PDB entry 8SQ9 | electron microscopy, 2.90 A resolution | chains A and D of the 7 polymer chains in the assembly

[Chain A]
Protein: RNA-directed RNA polymerase
From: Severe acute respiratory syndrome coronavirus 2
Notes: EC 2.7.7.48
Reference sequence: P0DTD1 (R1AB_SARS2); residues 1-932 here correspond to UniProt positions 4393-5324 (UniProt number = residue number + 4392)
Chain sequence (932 residues; each row starts with the number of its first residue):
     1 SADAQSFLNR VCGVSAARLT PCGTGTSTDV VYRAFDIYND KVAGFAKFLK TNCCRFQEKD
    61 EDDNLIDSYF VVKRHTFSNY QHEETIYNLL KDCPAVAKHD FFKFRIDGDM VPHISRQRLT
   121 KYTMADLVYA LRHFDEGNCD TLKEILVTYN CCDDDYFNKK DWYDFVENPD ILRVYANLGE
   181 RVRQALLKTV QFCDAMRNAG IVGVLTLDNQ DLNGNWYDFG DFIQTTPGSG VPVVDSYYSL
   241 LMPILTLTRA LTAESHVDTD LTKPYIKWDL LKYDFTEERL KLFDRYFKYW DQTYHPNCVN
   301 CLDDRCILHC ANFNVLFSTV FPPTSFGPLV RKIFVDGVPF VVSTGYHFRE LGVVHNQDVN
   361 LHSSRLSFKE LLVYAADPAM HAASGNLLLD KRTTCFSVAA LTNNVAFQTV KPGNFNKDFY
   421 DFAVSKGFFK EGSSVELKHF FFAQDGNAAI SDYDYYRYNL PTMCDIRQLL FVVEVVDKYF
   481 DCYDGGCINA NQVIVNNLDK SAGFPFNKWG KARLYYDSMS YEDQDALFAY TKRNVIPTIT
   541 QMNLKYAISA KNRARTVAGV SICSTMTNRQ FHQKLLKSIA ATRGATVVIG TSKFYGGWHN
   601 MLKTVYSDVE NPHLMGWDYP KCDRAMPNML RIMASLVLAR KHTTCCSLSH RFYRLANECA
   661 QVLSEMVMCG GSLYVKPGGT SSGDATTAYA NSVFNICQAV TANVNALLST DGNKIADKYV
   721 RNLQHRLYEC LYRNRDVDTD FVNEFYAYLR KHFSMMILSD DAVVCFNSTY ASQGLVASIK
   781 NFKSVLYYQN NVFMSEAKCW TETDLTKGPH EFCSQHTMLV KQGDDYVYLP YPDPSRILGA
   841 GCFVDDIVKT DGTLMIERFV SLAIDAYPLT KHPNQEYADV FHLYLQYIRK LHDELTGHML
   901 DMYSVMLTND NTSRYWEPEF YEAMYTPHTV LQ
Disordered / not traced: 1-3, 930-932
Curated features (UniProtKB/Swiss-Prot):
  - region: Lys-545 to Arg-555 (Interaction with RMP Remdesivir), Thr-582 to Pro-620 (RdRp Palm N-ter)
  - active site: Ser-759, Asp-760, Asp-761
  - binding site (Mn(2+)): Asn-209, Asp-218
  - binding site (Zn(2+)): His-295, Cys-301, Cys-306, Cys-310, Cys-487, His-642, Cys-645, Cys-646
  - site: Gln-932 (Cleavage)
Ion coordination: Mg2+ site 1: Asp-208 (together with nsp9); Mg2+ site 2: Asp-218 (together with nsp9); Zn2+ site 1: His-295, Cys-301, Cys-306, Cys-310; Mg2+ site 3: Asp-618, Asp-761 (shared with 1 residue of chain P); Mg2+ site 4: Asp-618, Tyr-619, Asp-760 (together with nsp9); Zn2+ site 2: His-642, Cys-645, Cys-646
Small-molecule neighbours:
  - nsp9 (WSB; 5'-O-[(S)-hydroxy{[(S)-hydroxy(phosphonooxy)phosphoryl]methyl}phosphoryl]uridine), molecule 1: Phe-35, Ile-37, Asn-39, Lys-41, Val-42, Phe-48, Leu-49, Lys-50, Lys-73, Arg-116, Asp-208, Asn-209, Tyr-217, Asp-218, Asn-713
  - nsp9 (WSB), molecule 2: Lys-545, Arg-553, Arg-555, Asp-618, Tyr-619, Pro-620, Lys-621, Cys-622, Asp-623, Ser-682, Thr-687, Asn-691, Ser-759, Asp-760, Lys-798
From the paper describing this entry:
  - binding site for nsp9: Asn-39, Lys-73, Asn-713
  - catalytic residues: Lys-50, Lys-73 (proposed by the authors, not directly observed)

[Chain D]
Protein: Non-structural protein 8
From: Severe acute respiratory syndrome coronavirus 2
Reference sequence: P0DTD1 (R1AB_SARS2); residues 1-198 here correspond to UniProt positions 3943-4140 (UniProt number = residue number + 3942)
Chain sequence (198 residues; each row starts with the number of its first residue):
     1 AIASEFSSLP SYAAFATAQE AYEQAVANGD SEVVLKKLKK SLNVAKSEFD RDAAMQRKLE
    61 KMADQAMTQM YKQARSEDKR AKVTSAMQTM LFTMLRKLDN DALNNIINNA RDGCVPLNII
   121 PLTTAAKLMV VIPDYNTYKN TCDGTTFTYA SALWEIQQVV DADSKIVQLS EISMDNSPNL
   181 AWPLIVTALR ANSAVKLQ
Disordered / not traced: 1-5, 192-198
Curated features (UniProtKB/Swiss-Prot):
  - site: Gln-198 (Cleavage)

[How chain A and chain D interact]
Contacting residue pairs (26):
  Phe-415(A) with Met-90(D), hydrophobic; Met-94(D), hydrophobic
  Lys-417(A) with Met-90(D)
  Ile-847(A) with Lys-79(D); Val-83(D), hydrophobic
  Val-848(A) with Arg-80(D)
  Thr-850(A) with Lys-79(D), hydrogen bond
  Asp-851(A) with Arg-75(D), salt bridge
  Thr-853(A) with Tyr-71(D), hydrogen bond; Lys-72(D); Arg-75(D)
  Leu-854(A) with Tyr-71(D), hydrophobic; Lys-72(D); Arg-75(D); Ser-76(D)
  Leu-895(A) with Tyr-71(D), hydrophobic
  His-898(A) with Tyr-71(D); Arg-75(D)
  Met-899(A) with Tyr-71(D), hydrophobic
  Met-902(A) with Tyr-71(D), hydrophobic
  Tyr-903(A) with Met-67(D), hydrophobic; Met-70(D); Tyr-71(D), hydrophobic; Ala-74(D)
  Val-905(A) with Met-67(D), hydrophobic
  Leu-907(A) with Thr-68(D)
Other interface residues (no listed pair), chain A (17 interface residues in all): Asn-414, Tyr-420
Other interface residues (no listed pair), chain D (17 interface residues in all): Asp-64, Met-87, Thr-93, Lys-97

[Summary]
Chain A and chain D each contribute 17 residues to their interface, with 2 hydrogen bonds and 1 salt bridge.
Among the polar pairs are Asp-851(A)/Arg-75(D), Thr-850(A)/Lys-79(D) and Thr-853(A)/Tyr-71(D). Ligands of
chain A: nsp9. The paper reports catalytic residues Lys-50(A) and Lys-73(A); a binding site for nsp9 at
Asn-39(A), Lys-73(A) and Asn-713(A).
Chain A is RNA-directed RNA polymerase and chain D is Non-structural protein 8, both from Severe acute
respiratory syndrome coronavirus 2; the structure, SARS-CoV-2 replication-transcription complex bound to nsp9
and UMPCPP, as a pre-catalytic NMPylation intermediate, was determined by electron microscopy, deposited
together with 8SQJ and 8SQK.
